PDB entry 8FQC | electron microscopy, 3.20 A resolution | chains k1 and m1 of the 38 polymer chains in the assembly

Chain k1 (and m1):
Protein: Tail sheath protein, gp20
Source organism: Agrobacterium phage Milano
Notes: chain m1 of this document is another copy of the same molecule, construct and numbering; everything in this record applies to it too
UniProtKB: A0A482MFS8 (A0A482MFS8_9CAUD); residue numbers follow UniProt; this construct covers 1-503
Amino-acid sequence (503 residues; each row starts with the number of its first residue):
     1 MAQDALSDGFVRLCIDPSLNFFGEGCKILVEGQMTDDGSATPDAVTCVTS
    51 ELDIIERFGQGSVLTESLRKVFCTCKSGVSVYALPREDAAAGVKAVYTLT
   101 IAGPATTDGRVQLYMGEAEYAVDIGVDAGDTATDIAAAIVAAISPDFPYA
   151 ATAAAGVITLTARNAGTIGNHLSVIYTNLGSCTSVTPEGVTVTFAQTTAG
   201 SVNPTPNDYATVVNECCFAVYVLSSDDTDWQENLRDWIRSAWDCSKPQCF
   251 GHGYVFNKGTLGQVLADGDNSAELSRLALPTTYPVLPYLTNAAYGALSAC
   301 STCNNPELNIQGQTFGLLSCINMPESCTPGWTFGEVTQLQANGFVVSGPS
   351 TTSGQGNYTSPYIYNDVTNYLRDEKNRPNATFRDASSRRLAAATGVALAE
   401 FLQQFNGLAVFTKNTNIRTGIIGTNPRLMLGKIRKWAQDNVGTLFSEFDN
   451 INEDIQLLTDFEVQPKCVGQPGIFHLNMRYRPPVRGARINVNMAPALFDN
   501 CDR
Unresolved in the structure: 1-3, 502-503 (chain m1: 1-3, 498-503)
Disulfide bonds: C26-C303, C73-C320, C75-C300, C217-C249

Chain k1 / chain m1 interface:
Disulfides between the chains: C47(k1)-C182(m1), C216(k1)-C327(m1)
Pairs across the interface (61):
  E24(k1) - S353(m1)
  C47(k1) - C182(m1)  disulfide
  T49(k1) - C182(m1)
  N214(k1) - C327(m1)
  N214(k1) - T328(m1)
  N214(k1) - P329(m1)
  E215(k1) - C327(m1)
  E215(k1) - P329(m1)
  E215(k1) - T352(m1)
  C216(k1) - C327(m1)  disulfide
  C216(k1) - G354(m1)
  S245(k1) - F333(m1)
  P247(k1) - F333(m1)
  N379(k1) - L497(m1)
  T381(k1) - P495(m1)
  T381(k1) - A496(m1)  hydrogen bond (side chain-backbone)
  T381(k1) - L497(m1)
  A391(k1) - M493(m1)
  T394(k1) - M493(m1)
  L402(k1) - I489(m1)  hydrophobic
  L402(k1) - V491(m1)  hydrophobic
  F405(k1) - G486(m1)
  G407(k1) - R485(m1)  hydrogen bond (backbone-side chain)
  G407(k1) - G486(m1)
  L408(k1) - R485(m1)
  L408(k1) - G486(m1)  hydrogen bond (backbone-backbone)
  A409(k1) - V484(m1)
  A409(k1) - R485(m1)
  V410(k1) - V484(m1)
  T412(k1) - E447(m1)
  K413(k1) - E447(m1)
  K413(k1) - D449(m1)  salt bridge
  N414(k1) - E447(m1)  hydrogen bond (backbone-side chain)
  R418(k1) - D439(m1)
  R418(k1) - V441(m1)  hydrogen bond (side chain-backbone)
  I421(k1) - G442(m1)
  P471(k1) - V484(m1)  hydrophobic
  G472(k1) - R485(m1)
  G472(k1) - A487(m1)
  G472(k1) - R488(m1)
  I473(k1) - A487(m1)  hydrophobic
  I473(k1) - R488(m1)
  I473(k1) - N490(m1)
  F474(k1) - R488(m1)  hydrogen bond (backbone-backbone)
  F474(k1) - I489(m1)
  F474(k1) - N490(m1)
  H475(k1) - I489(m1)  hydrogen bond (backbone-backbone)
  H475(k1) - N490(m1)
  L476(k1) - I489(m1)
  L476(k1) - N490(m1)  hydrogen bond (backbone-backbone)
  L476(k1) - V491(m1)
  L476(k1) - N492(m1)  hydrogen bond (backbone-backbone)
  N477(k1) - N492(m1)  hydrogen bond
  M478(k1) - N492(m1)
  M478(k1) - M493(m1)
  M478(k1) - A494(m1)  hydrogen bond (backbone-backbone)
  R479(k1) - A494(m1)
  Y480(k1) - M493(m1)
  Y480(k1) - A494(m1)
  Y480(k1) - P495(m1)
  Y480(k1) - A496(m1)  hydrogen bond (backbone-backbone)
Also at the interface, not in a pair above, chain k1 (43 interface residues in all): K27, Y82, T211, K246, F382, G395, L398, N406, F411, R481
Also at the interface, not in a pair above, chain m1 (30 interface residues in all): Q355, Q438, N440

Overview:
Chain k1 and chain m1 form an interface of 43 and 30 residues respectively; the contacts include 2 disulfide
bonds, 12 hydrogen bonds and 1 salt bridge. Among the polar pairs are K413(k1)-D449(m1), T381(k1)-A496(m1) and
G407(k1)-R485(m1).
Both chains are Tail sheath protein, gp20 (Agrobacterium phage Milano). Entry 8FQC (Structure of baseplate
with receptor binding complex of Agrobacterium phage Milano) was determined by electron microscopy, deposited
together with 8FOP, 8FOU and 8FOY.
